Entry 7XK4 (electron microscopy, 3.10 A resolution); this record covers chains B and D of the 6 polymer chains in the assembly.

Chain B:
Name: Na(+)-translocating NADH-quinone reductase subunit B
Organism: Vibrio cholerae O395
Notes: EC 7.2.1.1
UniProt: A5F5X0 (NQRB_VIBC3); residue numbers follow UniProt; this construct covers 1-415
Sequence (415 residues; each row starts with the number of its first residue):
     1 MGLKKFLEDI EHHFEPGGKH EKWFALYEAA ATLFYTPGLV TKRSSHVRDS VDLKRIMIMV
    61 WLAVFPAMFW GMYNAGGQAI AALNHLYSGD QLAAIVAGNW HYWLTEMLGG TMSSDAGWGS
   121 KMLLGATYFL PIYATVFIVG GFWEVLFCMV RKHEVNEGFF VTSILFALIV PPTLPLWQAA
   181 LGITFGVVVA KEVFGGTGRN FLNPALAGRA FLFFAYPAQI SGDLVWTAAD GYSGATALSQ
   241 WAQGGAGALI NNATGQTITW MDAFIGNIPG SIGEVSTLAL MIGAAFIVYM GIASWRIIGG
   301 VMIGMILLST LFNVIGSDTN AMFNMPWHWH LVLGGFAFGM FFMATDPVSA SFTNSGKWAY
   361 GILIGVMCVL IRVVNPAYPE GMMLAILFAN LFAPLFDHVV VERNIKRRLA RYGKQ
Disordered / not traced: 1-26, 414-415
Covalently attached groups: flavin mononucleotide (FMN) linked to Thr236
Ligand contacts:
  - FMN (flavin mononucleotide), molecule 1: Ile169, Leu206, Arg209, Phe213, Trp226, Ala237, Leu238, Ser239, Gly270, Ser271, Glu274, Gly334, Gly335, Phe338, Gly339, Met343, Tyr378, Pro379, Glu380, Gly381, Met382, Met383, Leu384
  - FMN, molecule 2: Phe213, Phe214, Pro217, Ser221, Gly222, Asp223, Ala377, Tyr378, Pro379
  - riboflavin (RBF): Ile56, Met57, Val60, Gly158, Val161, Thr162, Leu165, Lys191, Gly196, Thr197, Gly198, Asn200, Leu202, Asn203, Pro204, Ala205, Ile292, Ala293, Phe342, Met343, Thr345, Asp346, Pro347, Val348, Ser349
UniProt features mapped onto this chain:
  - modified residue: Thr236 (FMN phosphoryl threonine)
  - mutagenesis: Phe185 (F185A: Decreases riboflavin content), Trp226 (W226L: Decreases riboflavin content)
What the authors report for this chain:
  - mutagenesis - E157A: decreased catalytic activity

Chain D:
Name: Na(+)-translocating NADH-quinone reductase subunit D
Organism: Vibrio cholerae O395
Notes: EC 7.2.1.1
UniProt: A5F5Y6 (NQRD_VIBC3); residues 1-210 here = UniProt positions 1-210
Sequence (210 residues; each row starts with the number of its first residue):
     1 MSSAKELKKS VLAPVLDNNP IALQVLGVCS ALAVTTKLET AFVMTLAVMF VTALSNFFVS
    61 LIRNHIPNSV RIIVQMAIIA SLVIVVDQIL KAYLYDISKQ LSVFVGLIIT NCIVMGRAEA
   121 FAMKSEPIPS FIDGIGNGLG YGFVLMTVGF FRELLGSGKL FGLEVLPLIS NGGWYQPNGL
   181 MLLAPSAFFL IGFMIWAIRT FKPEQVEAKE
Disordered / not traced: 1-6
Ligand contacts: 2Fe-2S cluster (FES): Gly27, Val28, Cys29, Thr110, Asn111, Cys112

How chain B and chain D interact:
Contacting residue pairs - 11 pairs, chain B then chain D:
  Trp177(B) with Gln176(D)
  Phe211(B) with Leu180(D), hydrophobic
  Phe214(B) with Gly179(D); Leu180(D), hydrophobic
  Ala215(B) with Asn178(D); Gly179(D), hydrogen bond (backbone-backbone); Leu180(D)
  Tyr216(B) with Gln176(D); Pro177(D); Asn178(D)
  Gln219(B) with Gln176(D), hydrogen bond
Also at the interface, not in a pair above, chain B (10 interface residues in all): Gln178, Phe185, Val189, Val193
Also at the interface, not in a pair above, chain D (9 interface residues in all): Leu183, Phe189, Phe193, Trp196

In short:
The interface between chain B and chain D involves 10 residues on one side and 9 on the other, with 2 hydrogen
bonds. Among the polar pairs are Gln219(B)-Gln176(D) and Ala215(B)-Gly179(D). Ligands of chain B: riboflavin
and flavin mononucleotide. Chain D binds 2Fe-2S cluster. From the paper: E157A of chain B reduces catalytic
activity.
Here chain B is Na(+)-translocating NADH-quinone reductase subunit B and chain D is Na(+)-translocating
NADH-quinone reductase subunit D, both from Vibrio cholerae O395. Entry 7XK4 (Cryo-EM structure of Na+-pumping
NADH-ubiquinone oxidoreductase from Vibrio cholerae, state 2) was determined by electron microscopy, deposited
together with 7XK3, 7XK5, 7XK6 and 7XK7.
